8DM5 - chains B and E of the 5 polymer chains in the assembly; structure by electron microscopy, 2.51 A resolution.

# Chain B
Name: Spike glycoprotein
From: Severe acute respiratory syndrome coronavirus 2
Reference sequence: P0DTC2 (SPIKE_SARS2); residue numbers follow UniProt; this construct covers 1-23, 27-1208
Sequence (1285 residues; numbered 1 to 1288; 3 numbers in that range are skipped by the numbering (no residue carries them; nothing is unmodelled there); the number before each row is that of its first residue):
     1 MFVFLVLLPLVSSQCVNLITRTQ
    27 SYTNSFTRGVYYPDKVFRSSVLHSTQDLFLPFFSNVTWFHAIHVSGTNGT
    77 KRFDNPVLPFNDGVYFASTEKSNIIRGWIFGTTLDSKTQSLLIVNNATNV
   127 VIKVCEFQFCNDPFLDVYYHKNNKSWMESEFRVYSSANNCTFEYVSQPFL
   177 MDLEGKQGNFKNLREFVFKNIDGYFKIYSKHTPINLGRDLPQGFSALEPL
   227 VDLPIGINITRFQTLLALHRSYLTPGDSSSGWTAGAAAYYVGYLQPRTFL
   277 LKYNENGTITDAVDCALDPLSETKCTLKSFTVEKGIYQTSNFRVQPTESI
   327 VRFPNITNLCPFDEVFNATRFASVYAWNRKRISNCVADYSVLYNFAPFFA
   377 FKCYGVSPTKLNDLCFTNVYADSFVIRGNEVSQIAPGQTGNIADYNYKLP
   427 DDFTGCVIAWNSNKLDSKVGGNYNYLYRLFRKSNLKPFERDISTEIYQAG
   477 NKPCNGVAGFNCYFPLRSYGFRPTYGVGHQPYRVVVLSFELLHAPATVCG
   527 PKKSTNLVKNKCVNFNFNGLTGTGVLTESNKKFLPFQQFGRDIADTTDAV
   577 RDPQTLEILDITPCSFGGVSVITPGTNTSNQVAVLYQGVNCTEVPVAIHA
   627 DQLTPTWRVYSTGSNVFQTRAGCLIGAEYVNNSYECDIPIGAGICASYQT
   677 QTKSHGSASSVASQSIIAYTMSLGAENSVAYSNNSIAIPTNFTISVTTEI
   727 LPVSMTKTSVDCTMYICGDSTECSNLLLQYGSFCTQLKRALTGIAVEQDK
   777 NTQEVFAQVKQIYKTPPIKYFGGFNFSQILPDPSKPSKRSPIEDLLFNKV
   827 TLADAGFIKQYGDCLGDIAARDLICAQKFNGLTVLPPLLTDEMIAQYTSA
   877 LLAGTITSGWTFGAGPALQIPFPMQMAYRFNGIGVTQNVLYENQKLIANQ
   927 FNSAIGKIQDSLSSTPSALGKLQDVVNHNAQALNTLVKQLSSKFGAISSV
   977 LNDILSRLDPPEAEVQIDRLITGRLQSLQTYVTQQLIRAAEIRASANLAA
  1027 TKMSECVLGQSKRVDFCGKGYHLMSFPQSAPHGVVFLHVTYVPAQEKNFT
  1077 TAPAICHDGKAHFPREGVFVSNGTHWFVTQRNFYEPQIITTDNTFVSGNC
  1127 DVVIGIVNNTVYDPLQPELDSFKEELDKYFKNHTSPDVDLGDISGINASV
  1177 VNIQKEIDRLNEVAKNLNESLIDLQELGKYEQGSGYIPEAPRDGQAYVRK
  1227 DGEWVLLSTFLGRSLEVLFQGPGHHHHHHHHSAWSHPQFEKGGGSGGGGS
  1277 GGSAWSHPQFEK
Not modelled in the structure: 1-13, 72-77, 145-152, 179-186, 250-255, 621-640, 676-690, 828-847, 1148-1288
Differences from the reference sequence: conflict Ile19 (Thr in P0DTC2), Ser27 (Ala in P0DTC2), Asp142 (Gly in P0DTC2), 34 further conflict positions vs the reference (P0DTC2) not listed; expression tag (1209-1288)
Cystine bridges: Cys15-Cys136, Cys131-Cys166, Cys291-Cys301, Cys336-Cys361, Cys379-Cys432, Cys391-Cys525, Cys480-Cys488, Cys538-Cys590, Cys617-Cys649, Cys662-Cys671, Cys738-Cys760, Cys743-Cys749, Cys1032-Cys1043, Cys1082-Cys1126
Covalent attachments: N-acetylglucosamine (NAG) linked to Asn61, Asn122, Asn165, Asn234, Asn282, Asn331, Asn343, Asn709, Asn717, Asn801, Asn1074, Asn1098, Asn1134
UniProt features mapped onto this chain:
  - region: Asn280 to Cys301 (Putative superantigen), Asn448 to Phe456 (Immunodominant HLA epitope recognized by the CD8+), Ser816 to Tyr837 (Fusion peptide 1), Lys835 to Phe855 (Fusion peptide 2), Asp1163 to Glu1202 (Heptad repeat 2)
  - site: Arg815, Ser816 (Cleavage)
  - glycosylation: Asn17 (N-linked (GlcNAc...) (complex) asparagine), Asn61 (N-linked (GlcNAc...) (hybrid) asparagine), Asn74 (N-linked (GlcNAc...) (complex) asparagine), Asn122 (N-linked (GlcNAc...) (hybrid) asparagine), Asn149 (N-linked (GlcNAc...) (complex) asparagine), Asn165 (N-linked (GlcNAc...) (complex) asparagine), Asn234 (N-linked (GlcNAc...) (high mannose) asparagine), Asn282 (N-linked (GlcNAc...) (complex) asparagine), Thr323 (O-linked (GalNAc) threonine), Ser325 (O-linked (HexNAc...) serine), Asn331 (N-linked (GlcNAc...) (complex) asparagine), Asn343 (N-linked (GlcNAc...) (complex) asparagine), Asn603 (N-linked (GlcNAc...) (hybrid) asparagine), Asn616 (N-linked (GlcNAc...) (complex) asparagine), Asn657 (N-linked (GlcNAc...) (complex) asparagine), Thr676 (O-linked (GlcNAc...) threonine), Thr678 (O-linked (GlcNAc...) threonine), Asn709 (N-linked (GlcNAc...) (high mannose) asparagine), Asn717 (N-linked (GlcNAc...) (hybrid) asparagine), Asn801 (N-linked (GlcNAc...) (hybrid) asparagine) and 6 more in UniProt
From the paper describing this entry:
  - post-translational modification sites: Asn74 (proposed by the authors, not directly observed)

# Chain E
Name: Processed angiotensin-converting enzyme 2
From: Homo sapiens
Reference sequence: Q9BYF1 (ACE2_HUMAN); residues 18-615 here = UniProt positions 18-615
Sequence (606 residues; row label = number of the first residue in the row):
    18 QSTIEEQAKTFLDKFNHEAEDLFYQSSLASWNYNTNITEENVQNMNNAGD
    68 KWSAFLKEQSTLAQMYPLQEIQNLTVKLQLQALQQNGSSVLSEDKSKRLN
   118 TILNTMSTIYSTGKVCNPDNPQECLLLEPGLNEIMANSLDYNERLWAWES
   168 WRSEVGKQLRPLYEEYVVLKNEMARANHYEDYGDYWRGDYEVNGVDGYDY
   218 SRGQLIEDVEHTFEEIKPLYEHLHAYVRAKLMNAYPSYISPIGCLPAHLL
   268 GDMWGRFWTNLYSLTVPFGQKPNIDVTDAMVDQAWDAQRIFKEAEKFFVS
   318 VGLPNMTQGFWENSMLTDPGNVQKAVCHPTAWDLGKGDFRILMCTKVTMD
   368 DFLTAHHEMGHIQYDMAYAAQPFLLRNGANEGFHEAVGEIMSLSAATPKH
   418 LKSIGLLSPDFQEDNETEINFLLKQALTIVGTLPFTYMLEKWRWMVFKGE
   468 IPKDQWMKKWWEMKREIVGVVEPVPHDETYCDPASLFHVSNDYSFIRYYT
   518 RTLYQFQFQEALCQAAKHEGPLHKCDISNSTEAGQKLFNMLRLGKSEPWT
   568 LALENVVGAKNMNVRPLLNYFEPLFTWLKDQNKNSFVGWSTDWSPYADHH
   618 HHHHHH
Not modelled in the structure: 18, 614-623
Differences from the reference sequence: expression tag (616-623)
Cystine bridges: Cys133-Cys141, Cys530-Cys542
Covalent attachments: N-acetylglucosamine (NAG) linked to Asn53, Asn90, Asn103, Asn322, Asn432, Asn546
UniProt features mapped onto this chain:
  - region (Interaction with SARS-CoV spike glycoprotein): Asp30 to Tyr41, Met82 to Pro84, Lys353 to Arg357
  - active site: Glu375 (Proton acceptor), His505 (Proton donor)
  - binding site (chloride): Arg169, Trp477, Lys481
  - binding site (substrate): Arg273, His345, Pro346, Tyr515
  - binding site (Zn(2+)): His374, His378, Glu402
  - glycosylation (N-linked (GlcNAc...) asparagine): Asn53, Asn90, Asn103, Asn322, Asn432, Asn546

# How chain B and chain E interact
Pairs across the interface - 32 pairs, chain B then chain E:
  Arg403(B) with Lys353(E)
  Tyr449(B) with Asp38(E); Gln42(E), hydrogen bond
  Tyr453(B) with His34(E), hydrogen bond
  Phe456(B) with Thr27(E)
  Ala475(B) with Gln24(E); Thr27(E)
  Gly476(B) with Gln24(E)
  Phe486(B) with Leu79(E); Met82(E), hydrophobic; Tyr83(E)
  Asn487(B) with Gln24(E), hydrogen bond; Tyr83(E), hydrogen bond
  Tyr489(B) with Phe28(E); Lys31(E); Tyr83(E)
  Arg493(B) with Lys31(E); His34(E); Glu35(E), salt bridge
  Ser494(B) with His34(E)
  Arg498(B) with Asp38(E), salt bridge; Tyr41(E); Gln42(E), hydrogen bond
  Thr500(B) with Tyr41(E), hydrogen bond; Asn330(E); Asp355(E); Arg357(E)
  Tyr501(B) with Tyr41(E), hydrophobic; Lys353(E), hydrogen bond
  Gly502(B) with Lys353(E), hydrogen bond (backbone-backbone); Gly354(E)
  His505(B) with Lys353(E)
Also at the interface, not in a pair above, chain B (19 interface residues in all): Leu455, Tyr473, Asn477
Also at the interface, not in a pair above, chain E (19 interface residues in all): Ser19, Asp30

# In short
The chain B/chain E interface involves 19 residues from each chain, with 8 hydrogen bonds and 2 salt bridges.
Polar contacts include Arg493(B)-Glu35(E), Arg498(B)-Asp38(E) and Tyr449(B)-Gln42(E). Covalently linked
N-acetylglucosamine: at Asn61(B), Asn122(B), Asn165(B), Asn234(B), Asn282(B) and Asn331(B) and 7 more. From
the paper: a modification site at Asn74(B).
Here chain B is Spike glycoprotein (Severe acute respiratory syndrome coronavirus 2) and chain E is Processed
angiotensin-converting enzyme 2 (Homo sapiens). Entry 8DM5 (Cryo-EM structure of SARS-CoV-2 Omicron BA.2 spike
protein in complex with human ACE2) was determined by electron microscopy together with 8DM3, 8DM4, 8DM6,
8DM7, 8DM8, 8DM9 and 8DMA from the same study.
